8TXR - chains C and b of the 20 polymer chains in the assembly; structure by electron microscopy, 3.80 A resolution.

# Chain C
Molecule: Exodeoxyribonuclease 7 large subunit
From: Escherichia coli
UniProtKB: P04994 (EX7L_ECOLI); numbering as in UniProt (aligned over 1-456)
Sequence (456 residues; numbered 1 to 456; the number before each row is that of its first residue):
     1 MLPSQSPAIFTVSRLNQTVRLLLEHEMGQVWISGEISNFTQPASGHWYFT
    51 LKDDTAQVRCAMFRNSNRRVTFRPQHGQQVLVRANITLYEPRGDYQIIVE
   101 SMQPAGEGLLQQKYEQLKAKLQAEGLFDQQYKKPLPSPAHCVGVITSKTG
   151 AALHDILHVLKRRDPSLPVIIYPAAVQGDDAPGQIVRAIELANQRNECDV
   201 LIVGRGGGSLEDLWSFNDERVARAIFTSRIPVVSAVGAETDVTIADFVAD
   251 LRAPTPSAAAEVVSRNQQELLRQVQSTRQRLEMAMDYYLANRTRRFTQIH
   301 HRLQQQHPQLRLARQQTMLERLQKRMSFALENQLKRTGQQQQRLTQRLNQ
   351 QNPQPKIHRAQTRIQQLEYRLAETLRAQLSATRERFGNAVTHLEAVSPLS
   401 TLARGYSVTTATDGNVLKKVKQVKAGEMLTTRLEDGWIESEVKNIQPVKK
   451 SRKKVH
Unresolved in the structure: 1-7, 105-108, 400-405, 449-456
Construct notes: engineered mutation Ala238 (His in P04994)
Swiss-Prot annotation at these positions:
  - mutagenesis: Phe63 (F63A: About 10% ssDNA-binding by N-terminal domain), Arg64 to Arg69 (About 20% ssDNA-binding by N-terminal domain), Gln96 (Q96A: About 50% ssDNA-binding by N-terminal domain), Asp155 (D155A: Loss of exonuclease activity, reduced ssDNA-binding; D155N: Does not cleave Ec83 msDNA, not lethal on overexpression), Gln177 (Q177A: Wild-type exonuclease activity), Ala188 (A188T: Cleaves EC83 msDNA normally, reduced toxicity on overexpression), Arg205 (R205A: Loss of exonuclease activity, still binds ssDNA), Gly237 (G237R: Does not cleave Ec83 msDNA, 10-fold reduced toxicity on overexpression), Asp241 (D241A: Loss of exonuclease activity, still binds ssDNA), Asp246 (D246A: Wild-type exonuclease activity), Asp250 (D250A: Wild-type exonuclease activity), Thr255 (T255A: Wild-type exonuclease activity), 1 further mutagenesis entry in UniProt

# Chain b
Molecule: Exodeoxyribonuclease 7 small subunit
From: Escherichia coli
UniProtKB: P0A8G9 (EX7S_ECOLI); numbering as in UniProt (aligned over 1-80)
Sequence (80 residues; numbered 1 to 80; the number before each row is that of its first residue):
     1 MPKKNEAPASFEKALSELEQIVTRLESGDLPLEEALNEFERGVQLARQGQ
    51 AKLQQAEQRVQILLSDNEDASLTPFTPDNE
Unresolved in the structure: 1-6, 70-80

# Interface between chain C and chain b
Pairs across the interface (22):
  Glu282(C) with Leu64(b)
  Thr293(C) with Leu53(b)
  Arg295(C) with Leu15(b)
  Phe296(C) with Leu15(b), hydrophobic; Ala46(b); Gln50(b)
  Ile299(C) with Leu15(b), hydrophobic; Leu18(b), hydrophobic; Glu19(b)
  Arg302(C) with Val22(b); Thr23(b); Glu26(b), salt bridge
  Leu303(C) with Leu18(b), hydrophobic; Phe39(b), hydrophobic; Val43(b), hydrophobic
  Gln306(C) with Glu26(b); Phe39(b)
  His307(C) with Phe39(b)
  Pro308(C) with Phe39(b)
  Arg311(C) with Leu30(b); Leu32(b)
  Gln315(C) with Leu32(b)
Other interface residues (no listed pair), chain C (16 interface residues in all): Met285, Arg292, His300, Leu312
Other interface residues (no listed pair), chain b (20 interface residues in all): Phe11, Leu25, Pro31, Leu36, Gly42, Val60

# Summary
16 residues of chain C face 20 of chain b across their interface, with 1 salt bridge. Its one salt-bridged
contact is Arg302(C)-Glu26(b). UniProt lists 19 mutagenesis sites on chain C.
Here chain C is Exodeoxyribonuclease 7 large subunit and chain b is Exodeoxyribonuclease 7 small subunit, both
from Escherichia coli. Entry 8TXR (E. coli ExoVII(H238A)) was determined by electron microscopy.
